PDB entry 4RVW | X-ray diffraction, 4.48 A resolution (low resolution: residue-level contacts below are approximate; hydrogen-bond / salt-bridge calls are withheld) | chain A

Chain A:
Name: ZnuD
From: Neisseria meningitidis MC58
UniProtKB: Q9JZN9 (Y964_NEIMB); residues 1-734 here correspond to UniProt positions 25-758 (UniProt number = residue number + 24)
Amino-acid sequence (748 residues; numbered -13 to 734; the number before each row is that of its first residue; numbers below 1 keep their minus sign (Met-13 is residue -13)):
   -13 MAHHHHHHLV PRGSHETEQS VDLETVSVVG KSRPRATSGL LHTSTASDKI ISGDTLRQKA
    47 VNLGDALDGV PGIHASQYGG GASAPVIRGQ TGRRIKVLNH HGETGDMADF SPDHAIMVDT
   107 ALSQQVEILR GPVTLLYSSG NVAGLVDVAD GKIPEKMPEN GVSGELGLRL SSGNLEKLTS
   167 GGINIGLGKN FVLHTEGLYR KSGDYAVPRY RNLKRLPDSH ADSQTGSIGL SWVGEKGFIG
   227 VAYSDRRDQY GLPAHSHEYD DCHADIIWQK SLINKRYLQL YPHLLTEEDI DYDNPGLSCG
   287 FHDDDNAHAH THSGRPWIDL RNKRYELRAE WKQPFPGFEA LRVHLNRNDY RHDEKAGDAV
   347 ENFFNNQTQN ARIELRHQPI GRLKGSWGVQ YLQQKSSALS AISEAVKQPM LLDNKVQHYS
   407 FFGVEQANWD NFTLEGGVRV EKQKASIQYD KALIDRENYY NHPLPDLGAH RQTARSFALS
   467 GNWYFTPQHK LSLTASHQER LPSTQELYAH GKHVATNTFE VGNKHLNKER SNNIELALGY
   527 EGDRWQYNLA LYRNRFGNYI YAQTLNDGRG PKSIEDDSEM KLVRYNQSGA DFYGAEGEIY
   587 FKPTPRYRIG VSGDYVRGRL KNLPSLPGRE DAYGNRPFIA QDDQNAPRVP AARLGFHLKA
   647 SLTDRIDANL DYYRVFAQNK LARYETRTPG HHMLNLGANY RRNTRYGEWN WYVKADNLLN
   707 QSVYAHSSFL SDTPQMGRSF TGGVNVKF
Disordered / not traced: -13 to 21, 242-299, 434-456, 559-563, 611-627
Construct notes: expression tag (-13 to 0)
Metal / ion sites: Zn2+ site 1: His86, His87; Zn2+ site 2: His100, Glu340, His499; Zn2+ site 3 near His496 (its only coordinating residue here)
Curated features (UniProtKB/Swiss-Prot):
  - motif: Ser717 to Phe734 (TonB C-terminal box)

Overview:
His86 and His87 form the Zn2+ site 1. The Zn2+ site 2 is built by His100, Glu340 and His499.
Chain A is ZnuD (Neisseria meningitidis MC58); the structure, Structure of the bacterial Zn-transporter ZnuD
from Neisseria meningitidis (soaked with 20 micromolar Zinc), was determined by X-ray diffraction, deposited
together with 4RDR and 4RDT.
